Entry 2UUA (X-ray diffraction, 2.90 A resolution); this record covers chains A and N of the 23 polymer chains in the assembly.

== Chain A ==
Molecule: 16S RRNA
Organism: Thermus thermophilus
Sequence (1522 nucleotides; row label = number of the first residue in the row; note: 47 numbers in that range are skipped by the numbering (no residue carries them; nothing is unmodelled there); a row labelled like 189A-189L holds insertion residues (189A, then the next letters in order); numbering starts at 0):
     0 UUUGUUGGAG AGUUUGAUCC UGGCUCAGGG UGAACGCUGG CGGCGUGCCU AAGACAUGCA
    60 AGUCGUGCGG GCCG
    76 CGGGGUUUU
    88 ACUCCG
    96 UGGUCAGCGG CGGACGGGUG AGUAACGCGU GGGU
  129A G
   130 ACCUACCCGG AAGAGGGGGA CAACCCGGGG AAACUCGGGC UAAUCCCCCA UGUGGACCCG
189A-189L CCCCUUGGGGUG
   190 UGUCCAAAGG GCUUU
   216 GCCCGCUUCC GGAUGGGCCC GCGUCCCAUC AGCUAGUUGG UGGGGUAAUG GCCCACCAAG
   276 GCGACGACGG GUAGCCGGUC UGAGAGGAUG GCCGGCCACA GGGGCACUGA GACACGGGCC
   336 CCACUCCUAC GGGAGGCAGC AGUUAGGAAU CUUCCGCAAU GGGCGCAAGC CUGACGGAGC
   396 GACGCCGCUU GGAGGAAGAA GCCCUUCGGG GUGUAAACUC CUGA
   441 ACCCGGGACG AAACCCCC
   460 GA
   470 CGAGGGGA
   479 CUGACGGUAC CGGGGUAA
   498 UAGCGCCGGC CAACUCCGUG CCAGCAGCCG CGGUAAUACG GAGGGCGCGA GCGUUACCCG
   558 GAUUCACUGG GCGUAAAGGG CGUGUAGGCG GCCUGGGGCG UCCCAUGUGA AAGACCACGG
   618 CUCAACCGUG GGGGAGCGUG GGAUACGCUC AGGCUAGACG GUGGGAGAGG GUGGUGGAAU
   678 UCCCGGAGUA GCGGUGAAAU GCGCAGAUAC CGGGAGGAAC GCCGAUGGCG AAGGCAGCCA
   738 CCUGGUCCAC CCGUGACGCU GAGGCGCGAA AGCGUGGGGA GCAAACCGGA UUAGAUACCC
   798 GGGUAGUCCA CGCCCUAAAC GAUGCGCGCU AGGUCUCUGG GUCU
   848 CCUGGGGGCC GAAGCUAACG CGUUAAGCGC GCCGCCUGGG GAGUACGGCC GCAAGGCUGA
   908 AACUCAAAGG AAUUGACGGG GGCCCGCACA AGCGGUGGAG CAUGUGGUUU AAUUCGAAGC
   968 AACGCGAAGA ACCUUACCAG GCCUUGACAU GCUA
 1001A G
  1002 GGAACCCGGG UGAAAGCCUG GGGUGCCCC
1030A-1030D GCGA
  1031 GGGGAGCCCU AGCACAGGUG CUGCAUGGCC GUCGUCAGCU CGUGCCGUGA GGUGUUGGGU
  1091 UAAGUCCCGC AACGAGCGCA ACCCCCGCCG UUAGUUGCCA GCGGUUCGGC CGGGCACUCU
  1151 AACGGGACUG CCCGCG
  1168 AAAGCGGGAG GAAGGAGGGG ACGACGUCUG GUCAGCAUGG CCCUUACGGC CUGGGCGACA
  1228 CACGUGCUAC AAUGCCCACU ACAAAGCGAU GCCACCCGGC AACGGGGAGC UAAUCGCAAA
  1288 AAGGUGGGCC CAGUUCGGAU UGGGGUCUGC AACCCGACCC CAUGAAGCCG GAAUCGCUAG
  1348 UAAUCGCGGA UCAGCC
 1363A A
  1364 UGCCGCGGUG AAUACGUUCC CGGGCCUUGU ACACACCGCC CGUCACGCCA UGGGAGCGGG
  1424 CUCUACCCGA AGUCGCCGG
1442A-1442B GA
  1443 GCCUA
  1452 C
  1456 GGGCAGGCGC CGAGGGUAGG GCCCGUGACU GGGGCGAAGU CGUAACAAGG UAGCUGUACC
  1516 GGAAGGUGCG GCUGGA
 1531A U
  1535 C
1531C-1531D AC
  1538 C
  1532 UC
  1539 CUUUCU
Unresolved in the structure: 0-4, 1531A, 1535, 1531C-1531D, 1538
Bound ions: Mg2+ site 1: U12, G21, G22; Mg2+ site 2: U12, C526, A914; Mg2+ site 3: G15, U920; Mg2+ site 4 near G21 (its only coordinating residue here); Mg2+ site 5: A33, C398; Mg2+ site 6: U37, G38; Mg2+ site 7: C48, G115; Mg2+ site 8 near A53 (its only coordinating residue here); Mg2+ site 9: A59, U387; Mg2+ site 10: G61, U62, G105; Mg2+ site 11: G69, G70, U99; Mg2+ site 12: A116, G117, G289; 95 more Mg2+ sites not listed; 20 more K+ sites not listed
Small-molecule neighbours: paromomycin (PAR): G1405, U1406, C1407, A1408, C1409, G1489, C1490, G1491, A1492, A1493, G1494, U1495, C1496

== Chain N ==
Molecule: 30S ribosomal protein S14
Organism: Thermus thermophilus
UniProt: Q5SHQ1 (RS14_THET8); residues 2-61 here correspond to UniProt positions 1-60 (UniProt number = residue number - 1)
Chain sequence (61 residues; row label = number of the first residue in the row):
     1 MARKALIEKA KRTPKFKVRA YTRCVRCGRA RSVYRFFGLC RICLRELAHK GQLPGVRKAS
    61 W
Unresolved in the structure: 1
Bound ions: Zn2+: Cys-24, Cys-27, Cys-40

== Interface between chain A and chain N ==
Contacting residue pairs (74; chain A residue first):
  G973(A) / Arg-29(N)  hydrogen bond to the sugar
  G973(A) / Arg-41(N)  hydrogen bond to the phosphate
  A974(A) / Arg-29(N)  salt bridge to the phosphate
  A974(A) / Arg-31(N)  sugar contact
  A974(A) / Ser-32(N)  hydrogen bond to the phosphate
  A974(A) / Arg-41(N)  salt bridge to the phosphate
  A975(A) / Ser-32(N)  hydrogen bond to the sugar
  A975(A) / Tyr-34(N)  hydrogen bond to the base
  G976(A) / Arg-31(N)  phosphate contact
  G976(A) / Ser-32(N)  hydrogen bond to the phosphate
  A977(A) / Arg-31(N)  salt bridge to the phosphate
  C979(A) / Val-18(N)  base contact
  C979(A) / Arg-19(N)  hydrogen bond to the base
  C980(A) / Val-18(N)  base contact
  C980(A) / Arg-19(N)  hydrogen bond to the sugar
  C980(A) / Tyr-21(N)  sugar contact
  U981(A) / Leu-6(N)  phosphate contact
  U981(A) / Tyr-21(N)  sugar contact
  U981(A) / Arg-23(N)  phosphate contact
  U981(A) / Ala-30(N)  phosphate contact
  U982(A) / Leu-6(N)  sugar contact
  U982(A) / Arg-23(N)  salt bridge to the phosphate
  U982(A) / Ala-30(N)  phosphate contact
  A983(A) / Arg-3(N)  salt bridge to the phosphate
  A983(A) / Leu-6(N)  phosphate contact
  A994(A) / Ala-5(N)  base contact
  A994(A) / Glu-8(N)  sugar contact
  A994(A) / Lys-11(N)  sugar contact
  C995(A) / Lys-4(N)  hydrogen bond to the base
  A1015(A) / Lys-15(N)  phosphate contact
  A1016(A) / Lys-15(N)  salt bridge to the phosphate
  G1047(A) / Lys-4(N)  salt bridge to the phosphate
  G1048(A) / Arg-3(N)  phosphate contact
  G1048(A) / Lys-4(N)  hydrogen bond to the phosphate
  U1049(A) / Ala-2(N)  hydrogen bond to the base
  U1049(A) / Arg-3(N)  phosphate contact
  C1059(A) / Arg-45(N)  hydrogen bond to the phosphate
  C1060(A) / Arg-45(N)  salt bridge to the phosphate
  C1114(A) / Ser-60(N)  hydrogen bond to the sugar
  C1115(A) / Ser-60(N)  sugar contact
  C1115(A) / Trp-61(N)  sugar contact
  G1186(A) / Trp-61(N)  hydrogen bond to the base
  G1187(A) / Ser-60(N)  hydrogen bond to the base
  G1187(A) / Trp-61(N)  sugar contact
  A1188(A) / Lys-58(N)  hydrogen bond to the phosphate
  A1188(A) / Ser-60(N)  sugar contact
  C1189(A) / Lys-58(N)  salt bridge to the phosphate
  G1202(A) / Cys-27(N)  hydrogen bond to the sugar
  G1202(A) / Arg-29(N)  sugar contact
  G1202(A) / Ile-42(N)  base contact
  G1202(A) / Cys-43(N)  base contact
  G1202(A) / Glu-46(N)  hydrogen bond to the base
  C1203(A) / Ala-2(N)  hydrogen bond to the phosphate
  C1203(A) / Cys-27(N)  sugar contact
  G1216(A) / Arg-3(N)  salt bridge to the phosphate
  G1216(A) / Ala-5(N)  phosphate contact
  C1217(A) / Ala-5(N)  phosphate contact
  C1217(A) / Glu-8(N)  phosphate contact
  U1219(A) / Arg-19(N)  salt bridge to the phosphate
  G1316(A) / Val-18(N)  phosphate contact
  C1317(A) / Phe-16(N)  stacking on the base
  C1317(A) / Lys-17(N)  phosphate contact
  C1317(A) / Val-18(N)  base contact
  C1317(A) / Arg-19(N)  base contact
  A1357(A) / Tyr-34(N)  sugar contact
  U1358(A) / Val-33(N)  sugar contact
  U1358(A) / Tyr-34(N)  phosphate contact
  U1358(A) / Arg-35(N)  hydrogen bond to the phosphate
  C1359(A) / Thr-22(N)  phosphate contact
  C1359(A) / Val-33(N)  phosphate contact
  C1359(A) / Arg-35(N)  salt bridge to the phosphate
  A1360(A) / Arg-35(N)  salt bridge to the phosphate
  G1368(A) / Trp-61(N)  hydrogen bond to the phosphate
  C1369(A) / Trp-61(N)  hydrogen bond to the phosphate
Also at the interface, not in a pair above, chain A (41 interface residues in all): A996, C1113, C1218
Also at the interface, not in a pair above, chain N (35 interface residues in all): Ala-20, Arg-26, Phe-36, Arg-57

== In short ==
Chain A and chain N form an interface of 41 and 35 residues respectively; the contacts include 22 hydrogen
bonds, 13 salt bridges and 1 aromatic stacking contact. Among the polar pairs are A975(A)/Tyr-34(N),
C979(A)/Arg-19(N) and C995(A)/Lys-4(N). Chain A binds paromomycin.
Chain A is 16S RRNA and chain N is 30S ribosomal protein S14, both from Thermus thermophilus; the structure,
Structure of the Thermus thermophilus 30S ribosomal subunit complexed with a Valine-ASL with cmo5U in position
..., was determined by X-ray diffraction (same publication as 2UUC, 2UU9 and 2UUB).
